PDB entry 7QV7 | electron microscopy, 3.40 A resolution | chains C and G of the 16 polymer chains in the assembly

[Chain C]
Name: Hydrogen dependent carbon dioxide reductase subunit HycB4
Source organism: Thermoanaerobacter kivui
Notes: EC 1.-.-.-
Reference sequence: A0A097ATK6 (A0A097ATK6_THEKI); residues 1-210 here = UniProt positions 1-210
Chain sequence (210 residues; row label = number of the first residue in the row):
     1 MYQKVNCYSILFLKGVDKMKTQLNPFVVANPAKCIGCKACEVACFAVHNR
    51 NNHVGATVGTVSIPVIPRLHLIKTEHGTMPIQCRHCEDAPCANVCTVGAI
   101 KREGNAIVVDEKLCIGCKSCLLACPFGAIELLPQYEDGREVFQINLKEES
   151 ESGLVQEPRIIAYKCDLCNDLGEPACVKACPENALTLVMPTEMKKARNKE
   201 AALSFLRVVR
Unresolved in the structure: 1-20, 148-153, 210
Metal / ion sites: 4Fe-4S cluster Fe site 1: Cys34, Cys37, Cys40, Cys180; 4Fe-4S cluster Fe site 2: Cys44, Cys165, Cys168, Cys176; 4Fe-4S cluster Fe site 3: Cys83, Cys86, Cys91, Cys124; 4Fe-4S cluster Fe site 4: Cys95, Cys114, Cys117, Cys120
Ligand contacts:
  - 4Fe-4S cluster (SF4), molecule 1: Cys34, Ile35, Gly36, Cys37, Lys38, Ala39, Cys40, Leu71, Pro80, Cys180, Pro181, Glu182, Ala184, Leu185
  - 4Fe-4S cluster (SF4), molecule 2: Cys44, Val47, His48, Arg68, Leu69, Cys165, Asp166, Leu167, Cys168, Pro174, Ala175, Cys176
  - 4Fe-4S cluster (SF4), molecule 3: Cys83, Arg84, His85, Cys86, Ala89, Pro90, Cys91, Ile107, Cys124, Pro125, Phe126, Ile129, Lys164
  - 4Fe-4S cluster (SF4), molecule 4: Cys95, Val97, Ala99, Ile100, Val109, Cys114, Ile115, Gly116, Cys117, Ser119, Cys120, Leu131, Ala162

[Chain G]
Name: Hydrogen dependent carbon dioxide reductase subunit HycB3
Source organism: Thermoanaerobacter kivui
Notes: EC 1.-.-.-
Reference sequence: A0A097ATJ9 (A0A097ATJ9_THEKI); residue numbers follow UniProt; this construct covers 1-184
Chain sequence (184 residues; each row starts with the number of its first residue):
     1 MPNRFVIADPKRCLGCYTCIAACAFVHEEQGLQPFPRLYLTYTSEGIMPI
    51 QCRHCEDAPCAEVCPVEAIKKEGNAIIIDEKACIGCKTCLLACSFGAIDF
   101 SVQDSLEQSIFKDIKENLMQDQKTQQRIVAVKCDLCNFREEGPACVQFCP
   151 TKALKLVDGDEINKMVKNKRTVNVESLLSVYGTK
Unresolved in the structure: 1, 120-126, 183-184
Metal / ion sites: 4Fe-4S cluster Fe site 1: Cys13, Cys16, Cys19, Cys149; 4Fe-4S cluster Fe site 2: Cys23, Cys133, Cys136, Cys145; 4Fe-4S cluster Fe site 3: Cys52, Cys55, Cys60, Cys93; 4Fe-4S cluster Fe site 4: Cys64, Cys83, Cys86, Cys89
Ligand contacts:
  - 4Fe-4S cluster (SF4), molecule 1: Arg12, Cys13, Leu14, Gly15, Cys16, Tyr17, Thr18, Cys19, Leu40, Pro49, Cys149, Pro150, Thr151, Ala153, Leu154
  - 4Fe-4S cluster (SF4), molecule 2: Cys23, His27, Arg37, Leu38, Cys133, Asp134, Leu135, Cys136, Pro143, Ala144, Cys145
  - 4Fe-4S cluster (SF4), molecule 3: Cys52, Arg53, Cys55, Ala58, Pro59, Cys60, Ala92, Cys93, Ser94, Phe95, Ala97, Ile98, Lys132
  - 4Fe-4S cluster (SF4), molecule 4: Val63, Cys64, Pro65, Val66, Ala68, Ile69, Ile78, Cys83, Ile84, Gly85, Cys86, Thr88, Cys89, Phe100, Ala130

[Chain C / chain G interface]
Contacting residue pairs (7; chain C residue first):
  Pro90(C) with Val180(G), hydrophobic
  Asn93(C) with Ser176(G), hydrogen bond (backbone-side chain); Val180(G)
  Val94(C) with Leu177(G), hydrophobic; Val180(G), hydrophobic
  Thr96(C) with Asn173(G)
  Leu122(C) with Tyr181(G)
Other interface residues (no listed pair), chain C (6 interface residues in all): Ala123

[In short]
6 residues of chain C face 5 of chain G across their interface, with 1 hydrogen bond. The hydrogen-bonded pair
is Asn93(C)-Ser176(G). Ligands of chain C: 4 copies of 4Fe-4S cluster. Bound to chain G: 4 copies of 4Fe-4S
cluster.
Chain C is Hydrogen dependent carbon dioxide reductase subunit HycB4 and chain G is Hydrogen dependent carbon
dioxide reductase subunit HycB3, both from Thermoanaerobacter kivui; the structure, Cryo-EM structure of
Hydrogen-dependent CO2 reductase, was determined by electron microscopy.
